PDB entry 6VJS | X-ray diffraction, 4.02 A resolution (low resolution: residue-level contacts below are approximate; hydrogen-bond / salt-bridge calls are withheld) | chains D and E of the 6 polymer chains in the assembly

Chain D:
Name: DNA-directed RNA polymerase subunit beta'
Source organism: Escherichia coli
Notes: EC 2.7.7.6
UniProtKB: P0A8T7 (RPOC_ECOLI); residues 1-1407 here = UniProt positions 1-1407
Amino-acid sequence (1407 residues; row label = number of the first residue in the row):
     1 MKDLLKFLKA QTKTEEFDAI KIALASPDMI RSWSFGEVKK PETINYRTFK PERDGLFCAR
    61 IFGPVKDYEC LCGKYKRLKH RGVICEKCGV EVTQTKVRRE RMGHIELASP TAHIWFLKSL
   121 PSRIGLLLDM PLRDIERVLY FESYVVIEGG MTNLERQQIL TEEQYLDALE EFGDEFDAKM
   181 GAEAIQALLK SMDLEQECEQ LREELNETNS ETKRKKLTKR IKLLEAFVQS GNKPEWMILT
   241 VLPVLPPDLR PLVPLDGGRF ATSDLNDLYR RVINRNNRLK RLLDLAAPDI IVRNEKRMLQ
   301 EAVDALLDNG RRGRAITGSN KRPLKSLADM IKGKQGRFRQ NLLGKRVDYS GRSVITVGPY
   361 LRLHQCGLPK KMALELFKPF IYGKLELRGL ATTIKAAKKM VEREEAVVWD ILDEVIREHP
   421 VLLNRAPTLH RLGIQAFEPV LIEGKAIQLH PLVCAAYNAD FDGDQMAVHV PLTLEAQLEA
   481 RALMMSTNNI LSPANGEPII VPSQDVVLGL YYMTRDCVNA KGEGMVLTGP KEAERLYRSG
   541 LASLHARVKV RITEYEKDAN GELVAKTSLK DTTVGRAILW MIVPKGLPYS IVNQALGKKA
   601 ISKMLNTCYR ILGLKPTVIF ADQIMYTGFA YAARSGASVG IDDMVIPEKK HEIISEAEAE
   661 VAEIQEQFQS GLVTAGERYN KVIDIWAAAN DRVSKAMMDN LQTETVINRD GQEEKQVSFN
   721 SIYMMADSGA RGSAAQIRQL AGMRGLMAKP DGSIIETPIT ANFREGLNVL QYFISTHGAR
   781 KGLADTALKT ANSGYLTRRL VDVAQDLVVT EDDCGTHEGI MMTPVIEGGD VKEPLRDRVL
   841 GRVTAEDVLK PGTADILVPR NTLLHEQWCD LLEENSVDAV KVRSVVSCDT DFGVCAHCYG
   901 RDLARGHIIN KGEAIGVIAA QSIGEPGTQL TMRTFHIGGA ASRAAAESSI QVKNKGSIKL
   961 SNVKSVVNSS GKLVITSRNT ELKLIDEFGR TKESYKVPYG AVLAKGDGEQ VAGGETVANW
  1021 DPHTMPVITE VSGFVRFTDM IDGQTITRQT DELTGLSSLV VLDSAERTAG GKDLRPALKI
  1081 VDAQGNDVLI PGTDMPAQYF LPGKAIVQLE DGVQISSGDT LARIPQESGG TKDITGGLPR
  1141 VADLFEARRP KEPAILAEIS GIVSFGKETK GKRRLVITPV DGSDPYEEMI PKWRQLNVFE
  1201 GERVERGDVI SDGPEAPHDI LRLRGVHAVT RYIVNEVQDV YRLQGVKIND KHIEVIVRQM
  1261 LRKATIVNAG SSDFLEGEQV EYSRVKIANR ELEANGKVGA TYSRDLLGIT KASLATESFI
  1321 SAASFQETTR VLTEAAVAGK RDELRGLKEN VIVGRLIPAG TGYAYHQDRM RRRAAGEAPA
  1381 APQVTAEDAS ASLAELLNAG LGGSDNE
Not modelled in the structure: 1-7, 336-338, 932-1132, 1376-1407
UniProt features mapped onto this chain:
  - binding site (Zn(2+)): C70, C72, C85, C88, C814, C888, C895, C898
  - binding site (Mg(2+)): D460, D462, D464
  - modified residue: K983 (N6-acetyllysine)
  - mutagenesis: Q504 (Q504P: Resistant to antibiotics salinamide A and B), N690 (N690D: Resistant to antibiotics salinamide A and B), M697 (M697V: Resistant to antibiotics salinamide A and B), A735 (A735T: Resistant to antibiotics salinamide A and B), R738 (R738C/H/P/S: Resistant to antibiotics salinamide A and B), A748 (A748E: Resistant to antibiotics salinamide A and B), P758 (P758S/T: Resistant to antibiotics salinamide A and B), F763 (F763C: Resistant to antibiotics salinamide A and B), S775 (S775A: Resistant to antibiotics salinamide A and B), A779 (A779T/V: Resistant to antibiotics salinamide A and B), R780 (R780C: Resistant to antibiotics salinamide A and B), G782 (G782A/C: Resistant to antibiotics salinamide A and B), 1 further mutagenesis entry in UniProt
Metal / ion sites: Zn2+ site 1: C70, C72, C85; Mg2+: D462, D464; Zn2+ site 2: C814, C888, C895, C898
Small-molecule neighbours: QZY (3-{[benzyl(ethyl)carbamoyl]amino}-5-(4-phenoxyphenyl)thiophene-2-carboxylic acid): I20, I331, G333, K334, L343, G344, K345, I1320, A1323, S1324, L1332, V1351, I1352

Chain E:
Name: DNA-directed RNA polymerase subunit omega
Source organism: Escherichia coli
Notes: EC 2.7.7.6
UniProtKB: P0A802 (RPOZ_ECO57); numbering as in UniProt (aligned over 1-91)
Amino-acid sequence (91 residues; row label = number of the first residue in the row):
     1 MARVTVQDAV EKIGNRFDLV LVAARRARQM QVGGKDPLVP EENDKTTVIA LREIEEGLIN
    61 NQILDVRERQ EQQEQEAAEL QAVTAIAEGR R
Not modelled in the structure: 1

How chain D and chain E interact:
Pairs across the interface (51):
  H364(D) with R3(E); V4(E)
  E414(D) with K45(E)
  V415(D) with K45(E)
  R417(D) with N43(E); D44(E); K45(E)
  E418(D) with R3(E); D44(E); K45(E); V48(E)
  R431(D) with R16(E)
  E438(D) with R3(E)
  L474(D) with A24(E); A27(E); R28(E); Q31(E)
  E475(D) with V20(E); R28(E)
  Q477(D) with T47(E)
  L478(D) with V20(E); A23(E); A24(E); T47(E)
  E479(D) with V20(E)
  R481(D) with R3(E); T47(E); V48(E); L51(E)
  A482(D) with V6(E)
  L483(D) with F17(E); V20(E)
  T487(D) with T5(E)
  N488(D) with V6(E); R16(E)
  L614(D) with T5(E); Q7(E)
  K615(D) with A2(E); V4(E); T5(E)
  R905(D) with V10(E); R16(E)
  H907(D) with Q7(E); E11(E)
  N910(D) with N15(E)
  K911(D) with N15(E); F17(E)
  G912(D) with F17(E)
  E913(D) with F17(E)
  G1360(D) with F17(E)
  T1361(D) with L21(E)
Also at the interface, not in a pair above, chain D (32 interface residues in all): K384, I416, M485, V618, L903
Also at the interface, not in a pair above, chain E (28 interface residues in all): D8, G14, L19, T46

In short:
32 residues of chain D face 28 of chain E across their interface. Ligands of chain D: compound QZY. C70(D),
C72(D) and C85(D) form the Zn2+ site 1. Curated annotation (UniProt) lists 8 Zn2+-binding residues, 3
Mg2+-binding residues and 13 mutagenesis sites on chain D.
Chain D is DNA-directed RNA polymerase subunit beta' and chain E is DNA-directed RNA polymerase subunit omega,
both from Escherichia coli; the structure, Escherichia coli RNA polymerase and ureidothiophene-2-carboxylic
acid complex, was determined by X-ray diffraction.
